PDB entry 4GGF | X-ray diffraction, 1.60 A resolution | chains A and L of the 4 polymer chains in the assembly

# Chain A
Protein: Protein S100-A8
Source organism: Homo sapiens
UniProtKB: P05109 (S10A8_HUMAN); residue numbers follow UniProt; this construct covers 1-93
Amino-acid sequence (93 residues; row label = number of the first residue in the row):
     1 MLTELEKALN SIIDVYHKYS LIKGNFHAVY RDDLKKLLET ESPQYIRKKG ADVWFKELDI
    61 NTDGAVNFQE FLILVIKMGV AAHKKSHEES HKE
Unresolved in the structure: 90-93
Construct notes: conflict Ser42 (Cys in P05109)
Metal / ion sites: Mn2+ site 1: His17, His27 (shared with 4 residues of chain C); Ca2+: Asp59, Asn61, Asp63, Ala65, Glu70; Mn2+ site 2: His83, His87 (shared with 2 residues of chain C)
Swiss-Prot annotation at these positions:
  - binding site (Zn(2+)): His17, His27, His83, His87
  - binding site (Ca(2+)): Asp33, Asp59, Asn61, Asp63, Glu70
Reported in the primary citation:
  - Mn2+ coordination: His17, His27

# Chain L
Protein: Protein S100-A9
Source organism: Homo sapiens
UniProtKB: P06702 (S10A9_HUMAN); residues 1-114 here = UniProt positions 1-114
Amino-acid sequence (114 residues; row label = number of the first residue in the row):
     1 MTSKMSQLER NIETIINTFH QYSVKLGHPD TLNQGEFKEL VRKDLQNFLK KENKNEKVIE
    61 HIMEDLDTNA DKQLSFEEFI MLMARLTWAS HEKMHEGDEG PGHHHKPGLG EGTP
Unresolved in the structure: 1-3, 113-114
Construct notes: conflict Ser3 (Cys in P06702)
Metal / ion sites: Mn2+ site 1: His20, Asp30 (shared with 2 residues of chain K); Ca2+ site 1: Ser23, Leu26, His28, Thr31, Glu36; Ca2+ site 2: Asp67, Asn69, Asp71, Gln73, Glu78; Mn2+ site 2: His91, His95, His103, His105 (shared with 2 residues of chain K)
Swiss-Prot annotation at these positions:
  - binding site (Zn(2+)): His20, Asp30, His91, His95
  - binding site (Ca(2+)): Ser23, Leu26, His28, Thr31, Glu36, Asp67, Asn69, Asp71, Gln73, Glu78
  - modified residue: Thr2 (Blocked amino end (Thr)), His105 (Pros-methylhistidine), Thr113 (Phosphothreonine)
  - mutagenesis: Glu36 (E36Q: Loss of resistance to bacterial invasion; when associated with Q-78), Met63 (M63A: Loss of antifungal activity), Glu78 (E78Q: Loss of resistance to bacterial invasion; when associated with Q-36), Met81 (M81A: No effect on antifungal activity), Met83 (M83A: Loss of antifungal activity)
Reported in the primary citation:
  - mutagenesis - H103N/H104N/H105N: abolished binding to Mn2+

# Interface between chain A and chain L
Contacting residue pairs (21):
  Asn25(A) with Glu64(L), hydrogen bond (side chain-backbone); Asp65(L), hydrogen bond (side chain-backbone); Asp67(L), hydrogen bond (side chain-backbone); Thr68(L)
  Phe26(A) with His61(L); Glu64(L); Asp65(L)
  His27(A) with Asp65(L), salt bridge
  Ala28(A) with Thr68(L)
  Tyr30(A) with Thr68(L), hydrogen bond (side chain-backbone)
  Ile60(A) with Met81(L), hydrophobic
  Asn61(A) with Glu77(L), hydrogen bond (side chain-backbone); Met81(L)
  Thr62(A) with Glu77(L)
  Asp63(A) with Thr68(L), hydrogen bond
  Ala65(A) with Thr68(L)
  Asn67(A) with Met81(L); Arg85(L)
  Gln69(A) with Met81(L); Arg85(L), hydrogen bond
  Glu70(A) with Met81(L)
Interface residues without a listed pair, chain L (12 interface residues in all): Asn69, Ala70, Glu78, Ile80

# In short
13 residues of chain A and 12 residues of chain L are in contact, with 7 hydrogen bonds and 1 salt bridge.
Polar contacts include His27(A)-Asp65(L), Asn25(A)-Glu64(L) and Asn25(A)-Asp65(L). The paper reports that
H103N/H104N/H105N of chain L abolish binding to Mn2+; Mn2+ coordination by His17(A) and His27(A).
Chain A is Protein S100-A8 and chain L is Protein S100-A9, both from Homo sapiens; the structure, Crystal
structure of Mn2+ bound calprotectin, was determined by X-ray diffraction.
